PDB entry 3BAM | X-ray diffraction, 1.80 A resolution | chains E and A of the 5 polymer chains in the assembly

[Chain E]
Molecule: 8-nt DNA strand
Sequence (8 nucleotides; numbered 1 to 8; the number before each row is that of its first residue):
     1 GATCCATA
Disordered / not traced: 8
Bound ions: Mn2+: DG1 (shared with Asp94(A), Phe112(A) of chain A)

[Chain A]
Name: Protein (restriction endonuclease bamhi)
Source organism: Bacillus amyloliquefaciens
Notes: EC 3.1.21.4
UniProt: P23940 (T2BA_BACAM); numbering as in UniProt (aligned over 1-213)
Sequence (213 residues; row label = number of the first residue in the row):
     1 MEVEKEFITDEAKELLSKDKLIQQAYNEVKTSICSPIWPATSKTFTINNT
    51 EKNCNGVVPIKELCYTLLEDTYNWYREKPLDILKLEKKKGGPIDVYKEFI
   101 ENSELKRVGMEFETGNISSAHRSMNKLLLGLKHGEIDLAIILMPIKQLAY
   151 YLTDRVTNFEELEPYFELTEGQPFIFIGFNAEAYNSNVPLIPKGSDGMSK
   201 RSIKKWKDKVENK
Disordered / not traced: 207-213
Swiss-Prot annotation at these positions:
  - active site: Glu113 (Proton acceptor)
  - binding site (Mg(2+)): Glu77, Asp94, Glu111, Phe112
Bound ions: Mn2+: Asp94, Phe112 (shared with DG1(E) of chain E)

[Chain E / chain A interface]
Residue-residue contacts (35):
  DG1(E) with Phe112(A), phosphate contact; Glu113(A), phosphate contact; Gly115(A), phosphate contact; Ser119(A), hydrogen bond to the phosphate; Arg122(A), base contact; Ser123(A), phosphate contact; Asp196(A), hydrogen bond to the base
  DA2(E) with Val57(A), phosphate contact; Val58(A), phosphate contact; Lys61(A), salt bridge to the phosphate; Thr114(A), hydrogen bond to the phosphate; Gly115(A), hydrogen bond to the phosphate; Asn116(A), base contact; Asp196(A), sugar contact; Gly197(A), base contact
  DT3(E) with Gly56(A), phosphate contact; Val57(A), hydrogen bond to the phosphate; Asn116(A), hydrogen bond to the base; Thr153(A), phosphate contact; Asp154(A), base contact; Lys193(A), phosphate contact; Gly194(A), hydrogen bond to the phosphate; Asp196(A), sugar contact; Gly197(A), base contact; Met198(A), hydrogen bond to the base; Ser199(A), phosphate contact
  DC4(E) with Asn116(A), base contact; Asp154(A), hydrogen bond to the base; Arg155(A), base contact; Lys193(A), salt bridge to the phosphate; Met198(A), sugar contact; Ser199(A), phosphate contact; Lys200(A), sugar contact
  DC5(E) with Asp154(A), hydrogen bond to the base; Arg155(A), base contact
Also at the interface, not in a pair above, chain A (25 interface residues in all): Asp94, Val156, Pro192

[Summary]
5 residues of chain E face 25 of chain A across their interface; the contacts include 10 hydrogen bonds and 2
salt bridges. Polar pairs include DG1(E)-Asp196(A), DT3(E)-Asn116(A) and DT3(E)-Met198(A). UniProt lists
active-site residue Glu113(A) and 4 Mg2+-binding residues on chain A.
Here chain E is an 8-nt DNA strand and chain A is Protein (restriction endonuclease bamhi) (Bacillus
amyloliquefaciens). Entry 3BAM (Restriction endonuclease bamhi complex with DNA and manganese ions
(post-REACTIVE complex)) was determined by X-ray diffraction, deposited together with 2BAM.
